Entry 5FD0 (X-ray diffraction, 2.00 A resolution); this record covers chain A.

== Chain A ==
Protein: B-N-acetylhexosaminidase
From: Streptomyces plicatus
UniProt: O85361 (O85361_STRPL); residue numbers follow UniProt; this construct covers 3-506
Sequence (512 residues; each row starts with the number of its first residue; numbers below 1 keep their minus sign (Met-5 is residue -5)):
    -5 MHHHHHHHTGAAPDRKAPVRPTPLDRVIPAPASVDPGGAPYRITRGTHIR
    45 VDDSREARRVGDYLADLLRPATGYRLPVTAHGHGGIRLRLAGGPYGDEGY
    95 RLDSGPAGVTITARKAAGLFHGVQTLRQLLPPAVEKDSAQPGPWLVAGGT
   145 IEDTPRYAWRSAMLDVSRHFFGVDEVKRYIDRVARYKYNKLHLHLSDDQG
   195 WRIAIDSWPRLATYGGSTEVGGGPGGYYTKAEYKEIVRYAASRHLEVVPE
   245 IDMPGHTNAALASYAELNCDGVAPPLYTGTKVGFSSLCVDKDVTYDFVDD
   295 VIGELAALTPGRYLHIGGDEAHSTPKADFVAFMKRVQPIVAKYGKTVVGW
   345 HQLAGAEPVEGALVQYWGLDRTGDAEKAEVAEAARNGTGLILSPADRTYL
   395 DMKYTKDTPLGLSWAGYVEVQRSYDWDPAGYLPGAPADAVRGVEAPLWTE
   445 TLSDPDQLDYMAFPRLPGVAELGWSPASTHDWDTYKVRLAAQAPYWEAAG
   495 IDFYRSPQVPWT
Unresolved in the structure: -5 to 7
Differences from the reference sequence: expression tag (-5 to 2)
Ligand contacts: N-acetylglucosamine (NAG; 2-acetamido-2-deoxy-beta-D-glucopyranose): Arg162, Asp191, His250, Val276, Asp313, Glu314, Trp344, Trp361, Tyr393, Asp395, Met396, Leu406, Trp408, Trp442, Glu444

== In short ==
Bound to chain A: N-acetylglucosamine.
Chain A is B-N-acetylhexosaminidase (Streptomyces plicatus); the structure, Streptomyces plicatus
N-acetyl-beta-hexosaminidase in complex with NAGlucal, was determined by X-ray diffraction, deposited together
with 5FCZ.
